PDB entry 7NJR | electron microscopy, 2.56 A resolution | chains A and E of the 20 polymer chains in the assembly

[Chain A]
Molecule: ATP synthase subunit alpha
From: Mycolicibacterium smegmatis (strain ATCC 700084 / mc(2)155)
Notes: EC 7.1.2.2
Reference sequence: A0R202 (ATPA_MYCS2); residue numbers follow UniProt; this construct covers 1-548
Chain sequence (548 residues; numbered 1 to 548; the number before each row is that of its first residue):
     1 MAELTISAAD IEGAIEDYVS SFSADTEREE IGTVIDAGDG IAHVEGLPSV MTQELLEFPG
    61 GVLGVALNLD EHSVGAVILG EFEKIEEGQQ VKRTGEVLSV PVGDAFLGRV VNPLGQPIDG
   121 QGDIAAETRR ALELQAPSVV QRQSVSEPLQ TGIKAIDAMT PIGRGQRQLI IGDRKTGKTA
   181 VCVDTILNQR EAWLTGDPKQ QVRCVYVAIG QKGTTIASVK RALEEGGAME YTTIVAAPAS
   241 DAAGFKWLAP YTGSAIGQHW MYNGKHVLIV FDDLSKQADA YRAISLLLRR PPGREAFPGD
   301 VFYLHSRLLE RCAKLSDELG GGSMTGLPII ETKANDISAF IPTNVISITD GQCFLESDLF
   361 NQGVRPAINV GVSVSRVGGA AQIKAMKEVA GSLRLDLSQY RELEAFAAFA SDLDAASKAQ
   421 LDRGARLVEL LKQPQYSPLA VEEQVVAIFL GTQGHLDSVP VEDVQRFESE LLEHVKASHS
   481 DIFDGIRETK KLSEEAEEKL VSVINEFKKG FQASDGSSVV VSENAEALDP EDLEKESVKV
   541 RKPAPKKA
Unresolved in the structure: 1-10, 522-548
Metal / ion sites: Mg2+: Thr179 (together with ATP)
Small-molecule neighbours: ATP (adenosine-5'-triphosphate): Asp173, Arg174, Lys175, Thr176, Gly177, Lys178, Thr179, Ala180, Phe360, Arg365, Pro366, Gln433, Pro434, Gln435

[Chain E]
Molecule: ATP synthase subunit beta
From: Mycolicibacterium smegmatis (strain ATCC 700084 / mc(2)155)
Notes: EC 7.1.2.2
Reference sequence: A0R200 (ATPB_MYCS2); numbering as in UniProt (aligned over 1-475)
Chain sequence (475 residues; numbered 1 to 475; the number before each row is that of its first residue):
     1 MTATAEKTAG RVVRITGPVV DVEFPRGSVP ELFNALHAEI TFGALAKTLT LEVAQHLGDS
    61 LVRCISMQPT DGLVRGVEVT DTGASISVPV GDGVKGHVFN ALGDCLDDPG YGKDFEHWSI
   121 HRKPPAFSDL EPRTEMLETG LKVVDLLTPY VRGGKIALFG GAGVGKTVLI QEMINRIARN
   181 FGGTSVFAGV GERTREGNDL WVELADANVL KDTALVFGQM DEPPGTRMRV ALSALTMAEF
   241 FRDEQGQDVL LFIDNIFRFT QAGSEVSTLL GRMPSAVGYQ PTLADEMGEL QERITSTRGR
   301 SITSMQAVYV PADDYTDPAP ATTFAHLDAT TELSRAVFSK GIFPAVDPLA SSSTILDPAI
   361 VGDEHYRVAQ EVIRILQRYK DLQDIIAILG IDELSEEDKQ LVNRARRIER FLSQNMMAAE
   421 QFTGQPGSTV PLKETIEAFD KLTKGEFDHL PEQAFFLIGG LDDLAKKAES LGAKL
Unresolved in the structure: 1-7, 472-475
Small-molecule neighbours: ADP (adenosine-5'-diphosphate): Gly161, Ala162, Gly163, Val164, Gly165, Lys166, Thr167, Val168, Phe338, Phe343, Met416, Ala419, Phe422, Thr423

[Interface between chain A and chain E]
Pairs across the interface (97):
  Gly46(A) with Arg75(E), hydrogen bond (backbone-side chain)
  Leu47(A) with Arg75(E), hydrogen bond (backbone-side chain)
  Pro48(A) with Val74(E); Arg75(E)
  Ser49(A) with Val74(E)
  Val50(A) with Val74(E); Arg75(E)
  Met51(A) with Phe42(E), hydrophobic; Gly72(E); Leu73(E); Val74(E), hydrophobic
  Thr52(A) with Ile15(E); Thr70(E); Asp71(E); Gly72(E), hydrogen bond (backbone-backbone); Leu73(E), hydrogen bond (side chain-backbone)
  Gln53(A) with Asp71(E)
  Asn68(A) with Ile15(E); Thr16(E)
  Leu69(A) with Arg14(E); Ile15(E), hydrogen bond (backbone-backbone); Arg75(E)
  Asp70(A) with Val13(E); Arg14(E); Arg75(E), hydrogen bond (backbone-side chain)
  Glu71(A) with Val13(E), hydrogen bond (backbone-backbone); Arg14(E), salt bridge
  Ser73(A) with Arg75(E)
  Val74(A) with Arg75(E)
  Gly95(A) with Phe42(E)
  Glu96(A) with Phe42(E)
  Val97(A) with Phe42(E), hydrophobic
  Glu133(A) with Leu45(E); Asp71(E)
  Leu134(A) with Ala44(E)
  Ala136(A) with Asp221(E)
  Pro137(A) with Thr194(E)
  Ser138(A) with Thr194(E)
  Val139(A) with Thr194(E); Gly197(E); Asn198(E), hydrogen bond (backbone-side chain); Gln219(E)
  Val140(A) with Leu106(E); Asp107(E); Trp201(E), hydrophobic
  Arg142(A) with Thr194(E); Arg195(E); Asn198(E)
  Gln143(A) with Asn198(E)
  Ser144(A) with Asp199(E), hydrogen bond
  Val145(A) with Arg195(E)
  Arg290(A) with Thr16(E); Gly17(E)
  Pro291(A) with Thr268(E); Leu269(E); Gly271(E)
  Pro292(A) with Thr268(E)
  Gly293(A) with Thr268(E)
  Gly299(A) with Glu265(E); Thr268(E); Leu269(E)
  Phe302(A) with Met220(E), hydrophobic; Arg227(E); Glu265(E)
  Tyr303(A) with Pro69(E); Asp221(E); Glu222(E); Pro223(E)
  Ser306(A) with Met220(E), hydrogen bond (side chain-backbone); Asp221(E)
  Arg307(A) with Asp221(E)
  Glu310(A) with Arg193(E); Thr194(E), hydrogen bond; Met220(E); Asp221(E)
  Ser338(A) with Ala312(E)
  Phe340(A) with Gln261(E)
  Thr343(A) with Tyr309(E)
  Ser347(A) with Arg193(E), hydrogen bond (backbone-side chain); Met220(E); Arg258(E)
  Ile348(A) with Arg193(E), hydrogen bond (backbone-side chain); Met220(E), hydrophobic
  Thr349(A) with Arg193(E), hydrogen bond (backbone-side chain)
  Asp350(A) with Arg195(E), salt bridge
  Arg376(A) with Arg193(E); Glu196(E), salt bridge
  Val377(A) with Arg195(E)
  Arg394(A) with Arg335(E)
  Leu403(A) with Ile388(E), hydrophobic
  Phe406(A) with Ile388(E), hydrophobic
  Asp412(A) with Leu389(E)
  Leu413(A) with Ile388(E), hydrophobic
  Asp414(A) with Ala387(E); Ile388(E)
  Ser417(A) with Ala387(E), hydrogen bond (side chain-backbone); Ile388(E), hydrogen bond (side chain-backbone)
Also at the interface, not in a pair above, chain A (62 interface residues in all): Leu67, Arg167, Arg294, Pro298, Asp300, Asn344, Ile346, Val374
Also at the interface, not in a pair above, chain E (49 interface residues in all): Pro18, Ala162, Phe217, Pro224, Val277, Gly390

[In short]
The interface between chain A and chain E involves 62 residues on one side and 49 on the other; the contacts
include 16 hydrogen bonds and 3 salt bridges. Polar pairs include Glu71(A)-Arg14(E), Asp350(A)-Arg195(E) and
Arg376(A)-Glu196(E). Chain A binds ATP. Chain E binds ADP.
Chain A is ATP synthase subunit alpha and chain E is ATP synthase subunit beta, both from Mycolicibacterium
smegmatis (strain ATCC 700084 / mc(2)155); the structure, Mycobacterium smegmatis ATP synthase state 3b, was
determined by electron microscopy (same publication as 7NJK, 7NJL, 7NJM, 7NJN, 7NJO, 7NJP and 20 further
entries).
